PDB entry 7BPK | X-ray diffraction, 3.10 A resolution | chains A and B of the 6 polymer chains in the assembly

# Chain A (and B)
Name: Envelope protein
Source organism: Zika virus
Notes: chain B of this document is another copy of the same molecule, construct and numbering; everything in this record applies to it too
Reference sequence: A0A142I5B9 (POLG_ZIKVK); residues 1-409 here correspond to UniProt positions 291-699 (UniProt number = residue number + 290)
Amino-acid sequence (416 residues; each row starts with the number of its first residue; numbering starts at 0):
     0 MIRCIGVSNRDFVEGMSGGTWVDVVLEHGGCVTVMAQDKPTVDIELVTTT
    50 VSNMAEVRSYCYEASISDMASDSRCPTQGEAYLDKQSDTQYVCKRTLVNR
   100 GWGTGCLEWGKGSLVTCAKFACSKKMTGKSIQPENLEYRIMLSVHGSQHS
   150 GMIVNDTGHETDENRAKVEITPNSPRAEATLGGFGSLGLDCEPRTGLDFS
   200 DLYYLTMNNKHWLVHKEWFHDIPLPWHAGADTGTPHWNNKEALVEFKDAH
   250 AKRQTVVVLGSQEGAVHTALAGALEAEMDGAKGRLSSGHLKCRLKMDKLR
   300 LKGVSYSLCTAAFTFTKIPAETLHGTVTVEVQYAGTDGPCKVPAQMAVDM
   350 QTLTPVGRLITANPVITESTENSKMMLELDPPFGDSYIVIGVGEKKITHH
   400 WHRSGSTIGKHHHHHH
Not modelled in the structure: 404-415
Construct notes: expression tag (0, 410-415); conflict Asn-98 (Asp388 in A0A142I5B9), Thr-103 (Asn393 in A0A142I5B9), Leu-106 (Gly396 in A0A142I5B9), Glu-107 (Leu397 in A0A142I5B9), Trp-108 (Phe398 in A0A142I5B9)
Swiss-Prot annotation at these positions:
  - glycosylation: Asn-154 (N-linked (GlcNAc...) asparagine)
  - cross-link (Glycyl lysine isopeptide (Lys-Gly)): Lys-38 (interchain with G-Cter in ubiquitin), Lys-281 (interchain with G-Cter in ubiquitin)
Cystine bridges: Cys-3/Cys-30, Cys-60/Cys-121, Cys-74/Cys-105, Cys-92/Cys-116, Cys-190/Cys-291, Cys-308/Cys-339
Reported in the primary citation:
  - mutagenesis - W101F: unchanged binding to FLE mAbs

# Chain A / chain B interface
Residue-residue contacts (57; chain A residue first):
  Ile-1(A) with Gly-102(B)
  Ile-4(A) with Trp-108(B), hydrophobic
  Gly-5(A) with Asn-98(B), hydrogen bond (backbone-side chain); Trp-108(B)
  Val-6(A) with Asn-98(B)
  Ser-7(A) with Asn-98(B); Lys-110(B)
  Asn-98(A) with Gly-5(B), hydrogen bond (side chain-backbone); Val-6(B); Ser-7(B), hydrogen bond; Leu-322(B)
  Trp-101(A) with Lys-316(B); Ile-317(B); Thr-327(B); Met-375(B), hydrophobic
  Gly-102(A) with Ile-1(B)
  Leu-106(A) with Ala-319(B)
  Trp-108(A) with Ile-1(B), hydrophobic; Ile-4(B), hydrophobic; Gly-5(B); Ala-319(B); Glu-320(B); Thr-321(B); Thr-327(B), hydrogen bond
  Gly-109(A) with Leu-322(B)
  Lys-110(A) with Ser-7(B)
  Val-153(A) with Gly-102(B)
  Lys-209(A) with Lys-246(B); Val-256(B)
  Glu-244(A) with Lys-209(B)
  Lys-246(A) with Lys-209(B); Glu-274(B), salt bridge
  Val-256(A) with Lys-209(B)
  Gly-259(A) with Glu-262(B); Gly-263(B)
  Ser-260(A) with Ser-260(B); Gly-263(B), hydrogen bond (backbone-backbone)
  Gln-261(A) with Gly-263(B), hydrogen bond (side chain-backbone); Thr-267(B)
  Glu-262(A) with Gly-259(B)
  Gly-263(A) with Gly-259(B); Ser-260(B), hydrogen bond (backbone-backbone); Gln-261(B), hydrogen bond (backbone-side chain)
  Ala-264(A) with Ala-264(B), hydrophobic
  Thr-267(A) with Gln-261(B)
  Glu-274(A) with Lys-246(B), salt bridge
  Lys-316(A) with Cys-105(B); Leu-106(B)
  Ile-317(A) with Trp-101(B)
  Ala-319(A) with Trp-101(B), hydrophobic; Leu-106(B); Trp-108(B)
  Glu-320(A) with Trp-108(B)
  Thr-321(A) with Trp-108(B)
  Thr-327(A) with Trp-101(B); Trp-108(B), hydrogen bond
  Met-375(A) with Trp-101(B), hydrophobic
Interface residues without a listed pair, chain A (38 interface residues in all): Glu-107, Leu-258, His-266, Leu-322, Val-328, Glu-329
Interface residues without a listed pair, chain B (40 interface residues in all): Glu-107, Gly-109, Val-153, Glu-244, Leu-258, His-266, Pro-318, Val-328, Glu-329

# Summary
Chain A and chain B form an interface of 38 and 40 residues respectively, with 9 hydrogen bonds and 2 salt
bridges. Polar contacts include Lys-246(A)/Glu-274(B), Gly-5(A)/Asn-98(B) and Asn-98(A)/Ser-7(B). From the
paper: W101F of chain A leaves binding to FLE mAbs unchanged.
Chain A and chain B are both Envelope protein (Zika virus); the structure, Zika virus envelope protein mutant
bound to mAb, was determined by X-ray diffraction together with 7BQ5 from the same study.
